Entry 6TDV (electron microscopy, 2.80 A resolution); this record covers chains A and H of the 38 polymer chains in the assembly.

== Chain A ==
Molecule: ATPTB1
From: Euglena gracilis
Sequence (487 residues; each row starts with the number of its first residue):
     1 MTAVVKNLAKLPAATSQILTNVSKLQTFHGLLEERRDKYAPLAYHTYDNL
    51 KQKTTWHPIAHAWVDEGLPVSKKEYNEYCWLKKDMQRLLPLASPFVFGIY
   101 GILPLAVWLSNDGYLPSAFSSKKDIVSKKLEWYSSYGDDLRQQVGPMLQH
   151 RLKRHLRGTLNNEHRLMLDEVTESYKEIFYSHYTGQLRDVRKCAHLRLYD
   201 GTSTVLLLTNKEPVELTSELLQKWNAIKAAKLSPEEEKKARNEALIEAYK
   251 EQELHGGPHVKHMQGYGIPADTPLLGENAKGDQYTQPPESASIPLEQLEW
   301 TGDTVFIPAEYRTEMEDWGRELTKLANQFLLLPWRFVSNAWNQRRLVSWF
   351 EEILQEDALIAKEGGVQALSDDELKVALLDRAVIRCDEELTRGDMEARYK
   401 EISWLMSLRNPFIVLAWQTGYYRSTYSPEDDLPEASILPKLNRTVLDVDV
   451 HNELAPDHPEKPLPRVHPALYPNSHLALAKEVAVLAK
Not modelled in the structure: 1

== Chain H ==
Molecule: subunit d
From: Euglena gracilis
Sequence (476 residues; row label = number of the first residue in the row):
     1 MMRRACRIIRPSHVRGVSGVAPTIYLRSKAALPATSTTDVRPQLYALQRF
    51 AKAQLKTATEAERAAIEADIARYQEYLDSDLEKLKQDVAEDTAKKQKLIP
   101 LLDRYPDVPIEKIPEHANVLLKKIDACLEILSKDIGEVTDAEAHEMYFET
   151 SKFQILHIYTGCVASFPEGDVPPGAVECLPGQVIRTKVNGEDVMLEIDEV
   201 DPGYQVCWFKPDVPLPENAEILWSYPYEPTAALPTGTTWEEGQANVLIPA
   251 EPTPEAAVWPPTPVTNVYAPMAEKLALKSNPELKVLFKEALLQPAKLLPL
   301 DVDYQCSHDREVVEAKRDRYLTALVEAEQAPPLPFTPDVLQLQLEHNVLK
   351 GELIDRLRALEYTIVTEQLQARLHERRLRGDVIDEWEELDYHPLVRDDTY
   401 LAIDFGDPTFGRYIWKLFPHTDGDEECMFKDTRLDVLPPQVNPLNAILAQ
   451 HTAQTPVHRSLEKRLWTEVRATAVSE
Not modelled in the structure: 1-37, 280-330

== Chain A / chain H interface ==
Pairs across the interface (110; chain A residue first):
  Pro146(A) - Leu401(H)
  Met147(A) - Leu401(H)  hydrophobic
  Met147(A) - Asp404(H)
  His150(A) - Leu401(H)
  His150(A) - Ala402(H)
  His150(A) - Phe405(H)
  Arg151(A) - Phe405(H)
  Lys153(A) - Asp398(H)  salt bridge
  Arg154(A) - Phe405(H)
  Arg154(A) - Asp407(H)  salt bridge
  Arg157(A) - Tyr413(H)
  Thr159(A) - Phe405(H)
  Thr159(A) - Asp407(H)
  Leu160(A) - Asp407(H)  hydrogen bond (backbone-side chain)
  Leu160(A) - Thr409(H)
  Asn161(A) - Thr409(H)  hydrogen bond (backbone-side chain)
  Asn161(A) - Phe410(H)  hydrogen bond (side chain-backbone)
  Asn161(A) - Gly411(H)
  Asn161(A) - Arg412(H)  hydrogen bond (side chain-backbone)
  Glu163(A) - Arg412(H)
  Glu163(A) - Tyr413(H)
  Glu163(A) - Lys416(H)
  His164(A) - Arg412(H)
  His164(A) - Lys416(H)
  Met167(A) - Tyr413(H)  hydrophobic
  Met167(A) - Lys416(H)  hydrogen bond (backbone-side chain)
  Asp169(A) - Pro419(H)
  Thr172(A) - Lys416(H)
  Thr172(A) - Leu417(H)
  Tyr175(A) - Tyr413(H)  hydrogen bond
  Tyr175(A) - Leu417(H)  hydrophobic
  Lys176(A) - Leu417(H)  hydrogen bond (side chain-backbone)
  Tyr180(A) - Tyr413(H)  hydrogen bond
  His182(A) - Tyr362(H)  hydrogen bond (backbone-side chain)
  His182(A) - Leu394(H)
  His182(A) - Asp398(H)  salt bridge
  Tyr183(A) - Thr363(H)
  Tyr183(A) - Leu394(H)
  Tyr183(A) - Asp398(H)  hydrogen bond
  Thr184(A) - Ala359(H)
  Thr184(A) - Thr363(H)
  Gly185(A) - Tyr362(H)
  Gln186(A) - Arg356(H)
  Gln186(A) - Ala359(H)
  Arg423(A) - Asp397(H)
  Arg423(A) - Asp398(H)  salt bridge
  Ser424(A) - Asp397(H)
  Thr425(A) - Pro393(H)
  Thr425(A) - Leu394(H)
  Thr425(A) - Asp397(H)
  Tyr426(A) - Pro393(H)
  Tyr426(A) - Arg396(H)  hydrogen bond (backbone-side chain)
  Ser427(A) - Leu369(H)
  Pro428(A) - Leu369(H)
  Pro428(A) - Asp390(H)
  Pro428(A) - Tyr391(H)  hydrophobic
  Glu429(A) - Arg372(H)  salt bridge
  Glu429(A) - Tyr391(H)  hydrogen bond
  Asp431(A) - Arg372(H)  salt bridge
  Leu432(A) - Gln368(H)
  Leu432(A) - Leu369(H)  hydrophobic
  Leu432(A) - Arg372(H)
  Glu434(A) - Lys123(H)  salt bridge
  Glu434(A) - Gln368(H)
  Ser436(A) - Glu361(H)  hydrogen bond
  Ile437(A) - His116(H)
  Ile437(A) - Glu361(H)  hydrogen bond (backbone-side chain)
  Leu438(A) - His116(H)
  Leu438(A) - Ile354(H)
  Leu438(A) - Leu357(H)
  Leu438(A) - Arg358(H)
  Pro439(A) - Tyr105(H)  hydrophobic
  Pro439(A) - Val108(H)  hydrophobic
  Pro439(A) - Arg358(H)  hydrogen bond (backbone-side chain)
  Lys440(A) - Tyr105(H)
  Lys440(A) - Arg358(H)  hydrogen bond (backbone-side chain)
  Leu441(A) - Tyr105(H)
  Leu441(A) - Arg358(H)
  Asn442(A) - Arg104(H)  hydrogen bond (side chain-backbone)
  Asn442(A) - Tyr105(H)
  Arg443(A) - Arg104(H)
  Thr444(A) - Leu101(H)
  Leu446(A) - Leu101(H)  hydrophobic
  Leu446(A) - Leu102(H)  hydrophobic
  Asp447(A) - Arg104(H)  salt bridge
  Glu460(A) - Phe418(H)
  Glu460(A) - Pro419(H)
  Glu460(A) - His420(H)  salt bridge
  Glu460(A) - Val436(H)
  Pro462(A) - Pro439(H)
  Leu463(A) - Pro443(H)  hydrophobic
  Pro464(A) - Val441(H)
  Pro464(A) - Pro443(H)
  Arg465(A) - Glu352(H)
  His467(A) - Leu102(H)
  His467(A) - Arg104(H)
  His467(A) - Val348(H)
  Ala469(A) - Leu102(H)  hydrophobic
  Ala469(A) - Leu344(H)
  Leu470(A) - Leu444(H)
  Tyr471(A) - Ile447(H)
  Pro472(A) - Ile447(H)
  Pro472(A) - Leu448(H)  hydrophobic
  Pro472(A) - His451(H)
  Asn473(A) - His451(H)
  Leu476(A) - Lys94(H)
  Leu478(A) - Leu98(H)  hydrophobic
  Val482(A) - Lys97(H)
  Val482(A) - Leu98(H)  hydrophobic
  Leu485(A) - Leu101(H)  hydrophobic
Also at the interface, not in a pair above, chain A (69 interface residues in all): Leu168, Leu187, Pro433, Ala435, Pro459, Lys461, Val466, His475, Ala479, Ala486
Also at the interface, not in a pair above, chain H (64 interface residues in all): Asp91, Lys95, Val119, Leu120, Glu345, Asp355, Val365, Val395, Leu437, Pro438

== Summary ==
69 residues of chain A face 64 of chain H across their interface, with 17 hydrogen bonds and 9 salt bridges.
Among the polar pairs are Lys153(A)-Asp398(H), Arg154(A)-Asp407(H) and His182(A)-Asp398(H).
Here chain A is ATPTB1 and chain H is subunit d, both from Euglena gracilis. Entry 6TDV (Cryo-EM structure of
Euglena gracilis mitochondrial ATP synthase, membrane region) was determined by electron microscopy, deposited
together with 6TDU, 6TDW, 6TDX, 6TDY, 6TDZ and 6TE0.
